Entry 7VAQ (electron microscopy, 3.60 A resolution); this record covers chains B and E of the 12 polymer chains in the assembly.

[Chain B]
Protein: V-type ATP synthase alpha chain
Source organism: Thermus thermophilus HB8
Notes: EC 7.1.2.2
Reference sequence: Q56403 (VATA_THET8); residues 1-578 here = UniProt positions 1-578
Chain sequence (578 residues; row label = number of the first residue in the row):
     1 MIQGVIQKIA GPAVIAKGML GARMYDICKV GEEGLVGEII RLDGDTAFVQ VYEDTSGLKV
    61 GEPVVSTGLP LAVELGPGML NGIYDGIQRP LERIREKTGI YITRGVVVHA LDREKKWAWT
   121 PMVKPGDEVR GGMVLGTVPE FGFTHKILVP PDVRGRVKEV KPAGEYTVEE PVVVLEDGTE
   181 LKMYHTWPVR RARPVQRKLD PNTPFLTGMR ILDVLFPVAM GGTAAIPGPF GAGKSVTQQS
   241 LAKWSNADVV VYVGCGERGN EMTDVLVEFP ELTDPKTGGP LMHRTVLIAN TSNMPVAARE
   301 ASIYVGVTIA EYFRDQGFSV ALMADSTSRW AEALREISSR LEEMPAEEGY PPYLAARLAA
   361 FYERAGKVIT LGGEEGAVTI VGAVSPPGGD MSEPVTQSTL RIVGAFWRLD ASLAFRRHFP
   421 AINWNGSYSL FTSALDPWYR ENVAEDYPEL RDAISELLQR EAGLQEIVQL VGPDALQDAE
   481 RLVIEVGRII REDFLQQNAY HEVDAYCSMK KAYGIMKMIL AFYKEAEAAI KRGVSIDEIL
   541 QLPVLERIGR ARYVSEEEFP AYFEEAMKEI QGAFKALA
Construct notes: conflict A232 (Ser in Q56403), S235 (Thr in Q56403)
Residues lining bound ligands: ATP (adenosine-5'-triphosphate): G228, P229, F230, G231, A232, G233, K234, S235, V236, F419, P420, Q497, N498, A499, Y500

[Chain E]
Protein: V-type ATP synthase beta chain
Source organism: Thermus thermophilus HB8
Reference sequence: Q56404 (VATB_THET8); residue numbers follow UniProt; this construct covers 1-478
Chain sequence (478 residues; each row starts with the number of its first residue):
     1 MDLLKKEYTG ITYISGPLLF VENAKDLAYG AIVDIKDGTG RVRGGQVIEV SEEYAVIQVF
    61 EETTGLDLAT TSVSLVEDVA RLGVSKEMLG RRFNGIGKPI DGLPPITPEK RLPITGLPLN
   121 PVARRKPEQF IQTGISTIDV MNTLVRGQKL PIFSGSGLPA NEIAAQIARQ ATVRPDLSGE
   181 GEKEEPFAVV FAAMGITQRE LSYFIQEFER TGALSRSVLF LNKADDPTIE RILTPRMALT
   241 VAEYLAFEHD YHVLVILTDM TNYCEALREI GAAREEIPGR RGYPGYMYTD LATIYERAGV
   301 VEGKKGSVTQ IPILSMPDDD RTHPIPDLTG YITEGQIQLS RELHRKGIYP PIDPLPSLSR
   361 LMNNGVGKGK TREDHKQVSD QLYSAYANGV DIRKLVAIIG EDALTENDRR YLQFADAFER
   421 FFINQGQQNR SIEESLQIAW ALLSMLPQGE LKRISKDHIG KYYGQKLEEI WGAPQALD
Not modelled in the structure: 1-2, 471-478
Residues lining bound ligands: ATP (adenosine-5'-triphosphate): G330, Y331, L358, S359, R360, N363

[Interface between chain B and chain E]
Pairs across the interface - 43 pairs, chain B then chain E:
  G21(B) - D67(E)
  G21(B) - A69(E)
  A22(B) - D67(E)
  R23(B) - T39(E)
  R23(B) - G65(E)
  R23(B) - L66(E)
  M24(B) - T63(E)
  M24(B) - G65(E)
  M24(B) - L66(E)  hydrogen bond (backbone-backbone)
  Y25(B) - E62(E)  hydrogen bond
  Y25(B) - T63(E)
  Y25(B) - T64(E)
  R41(B) - Y13(E)
  R41(B) - I14(E)
  R41(B) - S15(E)  hydrogen bond
  L42(B) - Y13(E)
  L42(B) - I14(E)  hydrogen bond (backbone-backbone)
  L42(B) - L66(E)
  L42(B) - L68(E)
  D43(B) - T12(E)
  D43(B) - Y13(E)
  D43(B) - L68(E)
  G44(B) - T12(E)  hydrogen bond (backbone-backbone)
  G44(B) - L68(E)
  K198(B) - Q198(E)
  D200(B) - Q206(E)
  A346(B) - R268(E)
  A346(B) - R281(E)
  E347(B) - R268(E)  salt bridge
  E347(B) - R281(E)
  Y353(B) - E269(E)
  A355(B) - E265(E)
  E363(B) - T197(E)
  E363(B) - Q198(E)
  E363(B) - A224(E)
  S392(B) - D318(E)  hydrogen bond
  Q397(B) - D318(E)
  L400(B) - S156(E)
  R401(B) - E265(E)  salt bridge
  I402(B) - R199(E)  hydrogen bond (backbone-side chain)
  V403(B) - R199(E)
  G404(B) - R199(E)
  L430(B) - R199(E)
Also at the interface, not in a pair above, chain B (28 interface residues in all): L20, I40, P352, A359
Also at the interface, not in a pair above, chain E (31 interface residues in all): G16, S202, D225, N262, A272, G282, P317

[Overview]
Chain B and chain E form an interface of 28 and 31 residues respectively; the contacts include 7 hydrogen
bonds and 2 salt bridges. Polar contacts include E347(B)-R268(E), R401(B)-E265(E) and Y25(B)-E62(E). Chain B
binds ATP. Ligands of chain E: ATP.
Chain B is V-type ATP synthase alpha chain and chain E is V-type ATP synthase beta chain, both from Thermus
thermophilus HB8; the structure, V1EG of V/A-ATPase from Thermus thermophilus, high ATP, state3-2, was
determined by electron microscopy together with 7VAI, 7VAJ, 7VAK, 7VAL, 7VAM, 7VAN and 11 further entries from
the same study.
